Entry 7FI5 (X-ray diffraction, 2.39 A resolution); this record covers chains A and B of the 3 polymer chains in the assembly.

Chain A (and B):
Name: NKG2-D type II integral membrane protein
Source organism: Homo sapiens
Notes: chain B of this document is another copy of the same molecule, construct and numbering; everything in this record applies to it too
Reference sequence: P26718 (NKG2D_HUMAN); residues 80-216 here = UniProt positions 80-216
Chain sequence (139 residues; row label = number of the first residue in the row):
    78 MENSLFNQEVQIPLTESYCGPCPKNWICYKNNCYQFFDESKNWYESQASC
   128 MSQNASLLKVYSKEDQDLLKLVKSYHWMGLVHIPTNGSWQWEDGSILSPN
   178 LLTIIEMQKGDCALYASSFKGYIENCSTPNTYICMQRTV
Disordered / not traced: 78-92 (chain B: 78-83)
Cystine bridges: Cys96-Cys105, Cys99-Cys110, Cys127-Cys211, Cys189-Cys203
Differences from the reference sequence: initiating methionine (78); expression tag (79)
UniProt features mapped onto this chain:
  - glycosylation (N-linked (GlcNAc...) asparagine): Asn131, Asn163, Asn202

Chain A / chain B interface:
Contacting residue pairs (52):
  Glu93(A) - Lys101(B)
  Ser94(A) - Pro98(B)
  Ser94(A) - Cys99(B)  hydrogen bond (backbone-backbone)
  Tyr95(A) - Cys96(B)
  Tyr95(A) - Gly97(B)
  Tyr95(A) - Pro98(B)
  Cys96(A) - Tyr95(B)
  Cys96(A) - Cys96(B)  hydrogen bond (backbone-backbone)
  Gly97(A) - Tyr95(B)
  Pro98(A) - Glu93(B)
  Pro98(A) - Ser94(B)
  Pro98(A) - Tyr95(B)
  Cys99(A) - Glu93(B)
  Cys99(A) - Ser94(B)  hydrogen bond (backbone-backbone)
  Pro100(A) - Gln88(B)
  Pro100(A) - Glu93(B)
  Asn102(A) - Tyr106(B)
  Asn102(A) - Lys107(B)
  Trp103(A) - Gln88(B)  hydrogen bond
  Trp103(A) - Tyr106(B)
  Ile104(A) - Ile104(B)  hydrophobic
  Ile104(A) - Cys105(B)
  Ile104(A) - Tyr106(B)  hydrophobic
  Ile104(A) - Leu145(B)  hydrophobic
  Cys105(A) - Trp103(B)
  Cys105(A) - Ile104(B)
  Cys105(A) - Cys105(B)  hydrogen bond (backbone-backbone)
  Tyr106(A) - Asn102(B)
  Tyr106(A) - Trp103(B)
  Tyr106(A) - Ile104(B)  hydrophobic
  Gln112(A) - Tyr106(B)  hydrogen bond
  Phe113(A) - Leu148(B)  hydrophobic
  Asp115(A) - Lys147(B)  salt bridge
  Gln130(A) - Gln88(B)
  Asn131(A) - Gln88(B)
  Asn131(A) - Pro90(B)
  Asn131(A) - Glu93(B)
  Lys147(A) - Lys150(B)
  Leu148(A) - Phe113(B)  hydrophobic
  Leu148(A) - Leu148(B)
  Leu148(A) - Val149(B)
  Leu148(A) - Lys150(B)  hydrogen bond (backbone-backbone)
  Leu148(A) - His153(B)
  Val149(A) - Leu148(B)
  Val149(A) - Lys150(B)
  Lys150(A) - Leu148(B)  hydrogen bond (backbone-backbone)
  Lys150(A) - Val149(B)
  Lys150(A) - Lys150(B)
  Lys150(A) - Ser194(B)
  His153(A) - Leu148(B)
  Ser194(A) - Lys150(B)
  Gln213(A) - Glu93(B)  hydrogen bond
Also at the interface, not in a pair above, chain A (28 interface residues in all): Lys101, Lys107, Leu145
Also at the interface, not in a pair above, chain B (26 interface residues in all): Ile89, Thr92

Summary:
28 residues of chain A and 26 residues of chain B are in contact; the contacts include 9 hydrogen bonds and 1
salt bridge. Polar contacts include Asp115(A)-Lys147(B), Trp103(A)-Gln88(B) and Gln112(A)-Tyr106(B).
Chain A and chain B are both NKG2-D type II integral membrane protein (Homo sapiens); the structure, Crystal
structure of human MICA mutants in complex with natural killer cell receptor NKG2D, was determined by X-ray
diffraction.
